8JAU - chains A and B of the 10 polymer chains in the assembly; structure by electron microscopy, 3.22 A resolution.

[Chain A (and B)]
Name: Amyloid protein-binding protein 2
Organism: Homo sapiens
Notes: chain B of this document is another copy of the same molecule, construct and numbering; everything in this record applies to it too
UniProtKB: Q92624 (APBP2_HUMAN); residue numbers follow UniProt; this construct covers 1-585
Chain sequence (585 residues; each row starts with the number of its first residue):
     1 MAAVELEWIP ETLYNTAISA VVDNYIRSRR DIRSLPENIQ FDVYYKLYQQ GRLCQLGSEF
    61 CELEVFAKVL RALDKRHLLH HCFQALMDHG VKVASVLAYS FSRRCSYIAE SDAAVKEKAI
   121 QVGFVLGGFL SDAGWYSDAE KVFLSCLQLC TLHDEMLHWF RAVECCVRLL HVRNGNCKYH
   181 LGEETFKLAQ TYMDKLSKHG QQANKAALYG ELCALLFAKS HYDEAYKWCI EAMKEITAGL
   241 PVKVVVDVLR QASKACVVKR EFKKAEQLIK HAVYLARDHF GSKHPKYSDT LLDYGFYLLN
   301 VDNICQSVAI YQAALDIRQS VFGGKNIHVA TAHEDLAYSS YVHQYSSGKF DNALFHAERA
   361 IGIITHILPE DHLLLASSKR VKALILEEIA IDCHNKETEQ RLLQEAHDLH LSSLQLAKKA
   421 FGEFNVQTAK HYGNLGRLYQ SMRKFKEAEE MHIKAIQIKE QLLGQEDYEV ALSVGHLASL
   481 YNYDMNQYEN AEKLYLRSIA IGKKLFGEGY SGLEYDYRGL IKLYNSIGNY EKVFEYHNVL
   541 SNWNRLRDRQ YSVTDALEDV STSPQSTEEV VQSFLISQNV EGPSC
Not modelled in the structure: 1-7, 579-585 (chain B: 1-6, 580-585)
Ion coordination: Zn2+: Cys54, His89 (shared with Cys54(B), His89(B) of chain B)

[Interface between chain A and chain B]
Residue-residue contacts (27; chain A residue first):
  Ser19(A) - Tyr99(B)
  Ala20(A) - Arg103(B)
  Asp23(A) - Glu62(B)
  Asp23(A) - Ser100(B)  hydrogen bond
  Asp23(A) - Arg103(B)
  Asp23(A) - Arg104(B)  salt bridge
  Ile26(A) - Arg33(B)
  Ile26(A) - Ser58(B)
  Ile26(A) - Glu62(B)
  Gln50(A) - Val96(B)
  Gln50(A) - Tyr99(B)
  Gly51(A) - Val91(B)
  Gly51(A) - Lys92(B)  hydrogen bond (backbone-backbone)
  Arg52(A) - Val96(B)
  Leu53(A) - Gly90(B)
  Cys54(A) - Cys54(B)
  Cys54(A) - His89(B)
  Cys54(A) - Val91(B)  hydrophobic
  Gln55(A) - Ser58(B)  hydrogen bond (side chain-backbone)
  Gln55(A) - Cys61(B)
  His89(A) - Cys54(B)
  His89(A) - His89(B)  hydrogen bond
  His89(A) - Gly90(B)
  His89(A) - Val91(B)
  His394(A) - Glu397(B)  salt bridge
  Asn395(A) - Asn395(B)  hydrogen bond
  Asn395(A) - Thr398(B)
Also at the interface, not in a pair above, chain A (16 interface residues in all): Thr16, Arg29, Cys393
Also at the interface, not in a pair above, chain B (22 interface residues in all): Arg29, Leu53, Gly57, Glu59, Ser95

[Overview]
16 residues of chain A and 22 residues of chain B are in contact; the contacts include 5 hydrogen bonds and 2
salt bridges. Among the polar pairs are Asp23(A)-Arg104(B), His394(A)-Glu397(B) and Asp23(A)-Ser100(B).
Cys54(A) and His89(A) form the Zn2+ site.
Chain A and chain B are both Amyloid protein-binding protein 2 (Homo sapiens); the structure, Structure of
CRL2APPBP2 bound with the C-degron of MRPL28 (dimer), was determined by electron microscopy, deposited
together with 8JAL and 8JAR.
